PDB entry 6JMU | X-ray diffraction, 2.00 A resolution | chains A and C

[Chain A]
Name: ARF GTPase-activating protein GIT1
Source organism: Mus musculus
UniProt: Q68FF6 (GIT1_MOUSE); numbering as in UniProt (aligned over 640-770)
Sequence (137 residues; row label = number of the first residue in the row):
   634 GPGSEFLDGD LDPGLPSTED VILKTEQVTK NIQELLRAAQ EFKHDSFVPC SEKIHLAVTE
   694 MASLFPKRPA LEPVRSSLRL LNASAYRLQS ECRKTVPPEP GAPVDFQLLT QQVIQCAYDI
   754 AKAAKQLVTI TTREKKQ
Disordered / not traced: 634-643
Differences from the reference sequence: expression tag (634-639)

[Chain C]
Name: Paxillin
Source organism: Mus musculus
UniProt: Q8VI36 (PAXI_MOUSE); residues 260-282 here = UniProt positions 260-282
Sequence (32 residues; numbered 251 to 282; the number before each row is that of its first residue):
   251 GSGSGSGSGS SATRELDELM ASLSDFKMQG LE
Disordered / not traced: 251-258, 280-282
Differences from the reference sequence: expression tag (251-259)
UniProt features mapped onto this chain:
  - motif: Glu265 to Phe276 (LD motif 4)
  - modified residue (Phosphoserine): Ser261, Ser272

[Chain A / chain C interface]
Residue-residue contacts (35; chain A residue first):
  Ile655(A) - Gly259(C)
  Ile655(A) - Ala262(C)  hydrophobic
  Thr658(A) - Leu266(C)
  Glu659(A) - Glu265(C)
  Thr662(A) - Glu265(C)
  Thr662(A) - Leu266(C)
  Thr662(A) - Leu269(C)
  Ile665(A) - Leu269(C)  hydrophobic
  Ile665(A) - Leu273(C)  hydrophobic
  Leu669(A) - Ser272(C)
  Leu669(A) - Leu273(C)  hydrophobic
  Leu669(A) - Phe276(C)  hydrophobic
  Ala672(A) - Phe276(C)  hydrophobic
  Gln673(A) - Phe276(C)
  Thr743(A) - Phe276(C)
  Gln744(A) - Phe276(C)
  Gln744(A) - Lys277(C)
  Ile747(A) - Leu273(C)
  Ile747(A) - Phe276(C)  hydrophobic
  Gln748(A) - Lys277(C)  hydrogen bond
  Ala750(A) - Leu273(C)
  Tyr751(A) - Met270(C)
  Tyr751(A) - Leu273(C)  hydrophobic
  Tyr751(A) - Ser274(C)
  Ala754(A) - Leu266(C)
  Ala754(A) - Met270(C)  hydrophobic
  Lys758(A) - Leu266(C)
  Lys758(A) - Asp267(C)  salt bridge
  Lys758(A) - Met270(C)
  Val761(A) - Gly259(C)
  Val761(A) - Ala262(C)  hydrophobic
  Val761(A) - Thr263(C)
  Val761(A) - Leu266(C)  hydrophobic
  Thr762(A) - Thr263(C)
  Thr765(A) - Gly259(C)
Also at the interface, not in a pair above, chain A (22 interface residues in all): Gln666, Lys755, Ala757
Interface features reported in the paper:
  - hot spots on chain A (mutagenesis) - L669K, A754K: abolished binding to Paxillin (chain C)
  - hot spots on chain C (mutagenesis) - F276D: abolished binding to ARF GTPase-activating protein GIT1 (chain A)

[Overview]
The interface between chain A and chain C involves 22 residues on one side and 13 on the other, with 1
hydrogen bond and 1 salt bridge. Among the polar pairs are Lys758(A)-Asp267(C) and Gln748(A)-Lys277(C). From
the paper: L669K and A754K of chain A abolish binding to Paxillin (chain C); F276D of chain C abolishes
binding to ARF GTPase-activating protein GIT1 (chain A).
Here chain A is ARF GTPase-activating protein GIT1 and chain C is Paxillin, both from Mus musculus. Entry 6JMU
(Crystal structure of GIT1/Paxillin complex) was determined by X-ray diffraction, deposited together with
6JMT.
